Entry 8G0Z (electron microscopy, 3.61 A resolution); this record covers chains A and F of the 7 polymer chains in the assembly.

# Chain A (and F)
Protein: DnaB-like replicative helicase
From: Escherichia phage T4
Notes: EC 3.6.4.-; chain F of this document is another copy of the same molecule, construct and numbering; everything in this record applies to it too
UniProtKB: A0A7S9SV99 (A0A7S9SV99_BPT4); numbering as in UniProt (aligned over 1-432)
Sequence (432 residues; row label = number of the first residue in the row):
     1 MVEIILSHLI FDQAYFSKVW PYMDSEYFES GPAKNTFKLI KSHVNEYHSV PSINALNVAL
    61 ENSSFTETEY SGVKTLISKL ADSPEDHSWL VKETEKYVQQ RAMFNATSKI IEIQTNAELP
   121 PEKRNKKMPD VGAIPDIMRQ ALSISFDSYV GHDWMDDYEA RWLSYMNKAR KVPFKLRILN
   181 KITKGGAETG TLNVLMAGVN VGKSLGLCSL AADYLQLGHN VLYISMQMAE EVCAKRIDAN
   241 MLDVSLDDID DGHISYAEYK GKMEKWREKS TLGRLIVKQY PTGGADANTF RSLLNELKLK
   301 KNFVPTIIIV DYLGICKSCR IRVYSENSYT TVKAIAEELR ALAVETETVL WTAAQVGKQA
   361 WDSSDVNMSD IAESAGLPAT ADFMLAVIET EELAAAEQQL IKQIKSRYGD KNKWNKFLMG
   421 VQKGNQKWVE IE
Sequence notes: engineered mutation Gln227 (Glu in A0A7S9SV99)
Ligand contacts: ATP-gamma-S (AGS; phosphothiophosphoric acid-adenylate ester): Pro378, Ala379, Lys405, Arg407, Tyr408, Gly409, Asp410

# Interface between chain A and chain F
Contacting residue pairs - 66 pairs, chain A then chain F:
  Ile4(A) - Asn54(F)
  Ile4(A) - Val58(F)  hydrophobic
  Glu85(A) - Ser52(F)  hydrogen bond
  Glu85(A) - Asn54(F)  hydrogen bond
  Trp89(A) - His43(F)
  Trp89(A) - Tyr47(F)
  Trp89(A) - Ala55(F)  hydrophobic
  Lys92(A) - Tyr47(F)
  Glu93(A) - Tyr47(F)  hydrogen bond
  Glu93(A) - Val58(F)
  Glu93(A) - Asn62(F)
  Lys96(A) - Tyr47(F)
  Lys203(A) - Asn412(F)
  Leu215(A) - Trp154(F)  hydrophobic
  Glu230(A) - Tyr149(F)  hydrogen bond
  Glu230(A) - His152(F)
  Ala234(A) - His152(F)
  Ala234(A) - Arg161(F)
  Ala234(A) - Tyr165(F)
  Lys235(A) - Tyr165(F)
  Ile237(A) - Trp154(F)
  Asp238(A) - Trp154(F)  hydrogen bond
  Asp238(A) - Arg161(F)  salt bridge
  Asp238(A) - Tyr165(F)  hydrogen bond
  Met241(A) - Trp154(F)  hydrophobic
  Ile249(A) - Tyr165(F)  hydrophobic
  Ile254(A) - Trp162(F)
  Ser255(A) - Trp162(F)
  Tyr256(A) - Glu159(F)  hydrogen bond
  Tyr256(A) - Trp162(F)
  Tyr259(A) - Tyr158(F)
  Tyr259(A) - Arg161(F)  hydrogen bond
  Tyr259(A) - Trp162(F)  hydrophobic
  Lys260(A) - Tyr158(F)  hydrogen bond
  Lys260(A) - Glu159(F)  salt bridge
  Met263(A) - Trp154(F)  hydrophobic
  Met263(A) - Met155(F)
  Met263(A) - Tyr158(F)  hydrophobic
  Met263(A) - Arg161(F)
  Glu264(A) - Tyr158(F)  hydrogen bond
  Trp266(A) - Met155(F)  hydrophobic
  Arg267(A) - Met155(F)  hydrogen bond (side chain-backbone)
  Arg267(A) - Tyr158(F)
  Leu272(A) - Trp154(F)  hydrophobic
  Arg274(A) - Asp153(F)  salt bridge
  Leu275(A) - His152(F)
  Leu275(A) - Asp153(F)
  Leu275(A) - Trp154(F)  hydrogen bond (backbone-backbone)
  Ile276(A) - His152(F)
  Ile276(A) - Asp153(F)
  Val277(A) - Gly151(F)
  Val277(A) - His152(F)  hydrogen bond (backbone-backbone)
  Lys278(A) - Val150(F)
  Thr282(A) - Met368(F)
  Leu293(A) - Val150(F)  hydrophobic
  Leu297(A) - Val150(F)  hydrophobic
  Leu299(A) - Trp20(F)
  Leu299(A) - Pro21(F)  hydrophobic
  Lys300(A) - Pro21(F)  hydrogen bond (side chain-backbone)
  Lys300(A) - Tyr22(F)
  Lys300(A) - Ser148(F)
  Lys301(A) - Ser148(F)  hydrogen bond (side chain-backbone)
  Lys301(A) - Tyr149(F)
  Lys301(A) - Val150(F)
  Tyr324(A) - Ser369(F)  hydrogen bond (backbone-side chain)
  Glu326(A) - Asn367(F)  hydrogen bond
Interface residues without a listed pair, chain A (46 interface residues in all): Met1, Ser83, Asp86, Glu231, Pro281, Glu296, Lys298, Ser325
Interface residues without a listed pair, chain F (32 interface residues in all): Glu46, His48, Ser49, Ser164, Ala379

# Summary
Chain A and chain F form an interface of 46 and 32 residues respectively, with 17 hydrogen bonds and 3 salt
bridges. Among the polar pairs are Asp238(A)-Arg161(F), Lys260(A)-Glu159(F) and Arg274(A)-Asp153(F). Bound to
chain A: ATP-gamma-S.
Both chains are DnaB-like replicative helicase (Escherichia phage T4). Entry 8G0Z (Mutant bacteriophage T4
gp41 helicase hexamer bound with single strand DNA and ATPgammaS in the stalled ...) was determined by
electron microscopy together with 8DTP, 8DUE, 8DVF, 8DVI, 8DW6, 8DWJ and 8GAO from the same study.
